2FED - chains A and B of the 6 polymer chains in the assembly; structure by X-ray diffraction, 3.32 A resolution.

[Chain A (and B)]
Protein: H(+)/Cl(-) exchange transporter clcA
From: Escherichia coli
Notes: chain B of this document is another copy of the same molecule, construct and numbering; everything in this record applies to it too
UniProt: P37019 (CLCA_ECOLI); numbering as in UniProt (aligned over 1-465)
Chain sequence (465 residues; numbered 1 to 465; the number before each row is that of its first residue):
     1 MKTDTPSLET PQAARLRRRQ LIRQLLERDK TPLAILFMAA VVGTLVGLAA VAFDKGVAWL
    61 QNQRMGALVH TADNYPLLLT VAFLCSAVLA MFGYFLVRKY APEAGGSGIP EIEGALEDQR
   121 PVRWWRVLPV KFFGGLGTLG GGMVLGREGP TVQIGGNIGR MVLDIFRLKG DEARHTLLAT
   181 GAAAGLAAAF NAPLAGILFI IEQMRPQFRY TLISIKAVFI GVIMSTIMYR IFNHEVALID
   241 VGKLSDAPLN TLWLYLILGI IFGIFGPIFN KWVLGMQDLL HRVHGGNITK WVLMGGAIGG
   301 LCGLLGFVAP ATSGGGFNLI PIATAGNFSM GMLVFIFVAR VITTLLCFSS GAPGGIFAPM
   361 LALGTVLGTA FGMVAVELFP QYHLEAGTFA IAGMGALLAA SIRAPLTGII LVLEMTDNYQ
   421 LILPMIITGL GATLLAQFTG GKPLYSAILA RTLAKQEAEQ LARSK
Unresolved in the structure: 1-16, 461-465 (chain B: 1-17, 459-465)
Sequence notes: engineered mutation Q203 (Glu in P37019)
Curated features (UniProtKB/Swiss-Prot):
  - motif: G106 to P110 (Selectivity filter part_1), G146 to P150 (Selectivity filter part_2), G355 to P359 (Selectivity filter part_3)
  - binding site (chloride): S107, I356, F357, Y445
  - site: E148 (Mediates proton transfer from the outer aqueous phase to the interior of the protein)
From the paper describing this entry:
  - conformationally variable residues (order/disorder transition): R28
  - mutagenesis - E113Q: abolished expression
  - mutagenesis - E148A/E203Q: abolished catalytic activity on H+ transport
  - mutagenesis - E202Q, D278N: decreased catalytic activity on Cl--H+ coupling
  - mutagenesis - R28L: unchanged catalytic activity

[Chain A / chain B interface]
Residue-residue contacts (116; chain A residue first):
  R17(A) - D118(B)
  R17(A) - Q119(B)
  R18(A) - Q119(B)
  R18(A) - Q456(B)
  R18(A) - E457(B)
  R19(A) - E457(B)  salt bridge
  L21(A) - E117(B)
  L21(A) - Q119(B)
  I22(A) - E457(B)
  Q24(A) - F208(B)
  L25(A) - S446(B)
  L25(A) - L449(B)  hydrophobic
  L26(A) - K442(B)
  E27(A) - F208(B)
  R28(A) - E113(B)  salt bridge
  R28(A) - Q203(B)
  R28(A) - Q207(B)
  R28(A) - F208(B)
  R28(A) - S446(B)  hydrogen bond
  D29(A) - R403(B)  salt bridge
  D29(A) - T433(B)
  D29(A) - Q437(B)  hydrogen bond (backbone-side chain)
  K30(A) - Q437(B)
  T31(A) - Q437(B)  hydrogen bond (backbone-side chain)
  L33(A) - F438(B)  hydrophobic
  L36(A) - L434(B)  hydrophobic
  E113(A) - R28(B)  salt bridge
  E117(A) - L21(B)
  Q119(A) - R18(B)
  Q119(A) - L21(B)
  P193(A) - I426(B)  hydrophobic
  L194(A) - I410(B)  hydrophobic
  L194(A) - L413(B)  hydrophobic
  L194(A) - I422(B)  hydrophobic
  L198(A) - L198(B)  hydrophobic
  L198(A) - L406(B)  hydrophobic
  I201(A) - I201(B)  hydrophobic
  I201(A) - L406(B)  hydrophobic
  Q203(A) - R28(B)
  R205(A) - R28(B)
  R205(A) - R205(B)
  R205(A) - Y210(B)
  Q207(A) - R28(B)  hydrogen bond
  Q207(A) - Y210(B)  hydrogen bond (backbone-side chain)
  F208(A) - L21(B)  hydrophobic
  F208(A) - Q24(B)
  F208(A) - L25(B)  hydrophobic
  F208(A) - R28(B)
  R209(A) - Y210(B)
  Y210(A) - Q207(B)
  Y210(A) - F208(B)
  Y210(A) - R209(B)
  Y210(A) - Y210(B)
  K216(A) - L430(B)
  K216(A) - T433(B)
  K216(A) - L434(B)
  K216(A) - Q437(B)
  F219(A) - L406(B)  hydrophobic
  F219(A) - I409(B)  hydrophobic
  F219(A) - I426(B)  hydrophobic
  F219(A) - L430(B)  hydrophobic
  I220(A) - L430(B)  hydrophobic
  I223(A) - I426(B)  hydrophobic
  I223(A) - L430(B)  hydrophobic
  T226(A) - L423(B)
  I227(A) - L423(B)  hydrophobic
  R230(A) - L249(B)
  R230(A) - I422(B)
  R230(A) - L423(B)
  I231(A) - L249(B)  hydrophobic
  L249(A) - R230(B)
  L249(A) - H234(B)
  R403(A) - D29(B)  salt bridge
  R403(A) - K216(B)
  L406(A) - I197(B)  hydrophobic
  L406(A) - L198(B)  hydrophobic
  L406(A) - F219(B)  hydrophobic
  I409(A) - F219(B)  hydrophobic
  E414(A) - Y419(B)  hydrogen bond
  D417(A) - Y419(B)
  Y419(A) - N191(B)
  Y419(A) - P193(B)
  Y419(A) - E414(B)  hydrogen bond
  Y419(A) - D417(B)
  I422(A) - L194(B)  hydrophobic
  I422(A) - R230(B)
  L423(A) - T226(B)
  L423(A) - R230(B)
  I426(A) - P193(B)  hydrophobic
  I426(A) - F219(B)  hydrophobic
  I426(A) - I223(B)  hydrophobic
  L430(A) - K216(B)
  L430(A) - F219(B)  hydrophobic
  L430(A) - I220(B)  hydrophobic
  L430(A) - I223(B)  hydrophobic
  T433(A) - K216(B)  hydrogen bond (backbone-side chain)
  L434(A) - L36(B)  hydrophobic
  L434(A) - K216(B)
  L434(A) - I220(B)  hydrophobic
  Q437(A) - D29(B)  hydrogen bond (side chain-backbone)
  Q437(A) - K30(B)
  Q437(A) - T31(B)
  Q437(A) - K216(B)
  F438(A) - L33(B)  hydrophobic
  F438(A) - L36(B)  hydrophobic
  K442(A) - L26(B)
  S446(A) - L25(B)
  S446(A) - R28(B)  hydrogen bond
  L449(A) - L25(B)  hydrophobic
  A450(A) - L25(B)
  A450(A) - L26(B)  hydrophobic
  L453(A) - L21(B)  hydrophobic
  A454(A) - I22(B)
  Q456(A) - R18(B)  hydrogen bond
  E457(A) - R18(B)
  E457(A) - R19(B)
Also at the interface, not in a pair above, chain A (69 interface residues in all): N191, I197, E202, M204, P206, K243, I410, L413, I427, P443
Also at the interface, not in a pair above, chain B (70 interface residues in all): A192, M204, I215, I227, I231, K243, L252, I427, P443, A450, L453, A454

[In short]
Chain A and chain B form an interface of 69 and 70 residues respectively; the contacts include 11 hydrogen
bonds and 5 salt bridges. Polar pairs include R19(A)-E457(B), R28(A)-E113(B) and D29(A)-R403(B). From the
paper: E202Q and D278N of chain A reduce catalytic activity on Cl--H+ coupling; conformational variability at
R28(A); 5 substitutions were tested in all.
Chain A and chain B are both H(+)/Cl(-) exchange transporter clcA (Escherichia coli); the structure, Structure
of the E203Q mutant of the Cl-/H+ exchanger CLC-ec1 from E.Coli, was determined by X-ray diffraction (same
publication as 2FEC and 2FEE).
